Entry 5NMF (X-ray diffraction, 2.89 A resolution); this record covers chains A and B of the 5 polymer chains in the assembly.

== Chain A ==
Name: HLA class I histocompatibility antigen, A-2 alpha chain
Organism: Homo sapiens
UniProt: P01892 (1A02_HUMAN); residues 1-276 here correspond to UniProt positions 25-300 (UniProt number = residue number + 24)
Chain sequence (276 residues; each row starts with the number of its first residue):
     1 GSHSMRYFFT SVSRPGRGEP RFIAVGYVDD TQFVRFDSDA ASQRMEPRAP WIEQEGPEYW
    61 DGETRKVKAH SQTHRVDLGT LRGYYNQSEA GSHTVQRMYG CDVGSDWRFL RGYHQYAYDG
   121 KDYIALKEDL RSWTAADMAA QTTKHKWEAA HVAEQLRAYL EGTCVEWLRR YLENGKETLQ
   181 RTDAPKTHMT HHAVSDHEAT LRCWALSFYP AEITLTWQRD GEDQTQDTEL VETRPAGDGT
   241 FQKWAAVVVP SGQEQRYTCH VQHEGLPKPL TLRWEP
Disulfides: Cys101-Cys164, Cys203-Cys259

== Chain B ==
Name: Beta-2-microglobulin
Organism: Homo sapiens
UniProt: P61769 (B2MG_HUMAN); residues 1-99 here correspond to UniProt positions 21-119 (UniProt number = residue number + 20)
Chain sequence (100 residues; row label = number of the first residue in the row; numbering starts at 0):
     0 MIQRTPKIQV YSRHPAENGK SNFLNCYVSG FHPSDIEVDL LKNGERIEKV EHSDLSFSKD
    60 WSFYLLYYTE FTPTEKDEYA CRVNHVTLSQ PKIVKWDRDM
Unresolved in the structure: 0
Differences from the reference sequence: initiating methionine (0)
Disulfides: Cys25-Cys80
Swiss-Prot annotation at these positions:
  - modified residue: Gln2 (Pyrrolidone carboxylic acid)
  - glycosylation: Ile1 (N-linked (Glc) (glycation) isoleucine), Lys19 (N-linked (Glc) (glycation) lysine), Lys41 (N-linked (Glc) (glycation) lysine), Lys48 (N-linked (Glc) (glycation) lysine), Lys58 (N-linked (Glc) (glycation) lysine), Lys91 (N-linked (Glc) (glycation) lysine), Lys94 (N-linked (Glc) (glycation) lysine)

== How chain A and chain B interact ==
Contacting residue pairs (55):
  Phe8(A) - Ser55(B)
  Phe8(A) - Phe56(B)
  Phe9(A) - Phe56(B)
  Thr10(A) - Leu54(B)
  Thr10(A) - Phe56(B)
  Thr10(A) - Phe62(B)
  Val12(A) - Ser33(B)
  Ile23(A) - Leu54(B)
  Val25(A) - Asp53(B)
  Val25(A) - Leu54(B)
  Tyr27(A) - Ser55(B)
  Tyr27(A) - Tyr63(B)  hydrogen bond
  Gln32(A) - Asp53(B)
  Arg35(A) - Asp53(B)  salt bridge
  Gln96(A) - His31(B)  hydrogen bond
  Gln96(A) - Phe56(B)
  Gln96(A) - Trp60(B)  hydrogen bond (side chain-backbone)
  Gln96(A) - Phe62(B)
  Arg97(A) - Phe56(B)
  Gln115(A) - Trp60(B)
  Tyr116(A) - Trp60(B)
  Ala117(A) - Trp60(B)
  Asp119(A) - Ile1(B)
  Asp119(A) - His31(B)
  Gly120(A) - Ile1(B)
  Gly120(A) - Arg3(B)
  Gly120(A) - His31(B)  hydrogen bond (backbone-side chain)
  Gly120(A) - Trp60(B)
  Lys121(A) - Ile1(B)
  Asp122(A) - Trp60(B)  hydrogen bond
  Thr190(A) - Asp98(B)  hydrogen bond
  His192(A) - Asp98(B)
  Arg202(A) - Asp98(B)  hydrogen bond (side chain-backbone)
  Arg202(A) - Met99(B)  hydrogen bond (side chain-backbone)
  Trp204(A) - Arg97(B)
  Trp204(A) - Asp98(B)  hydrogen bond
  Trp204(A) - Met99(B)
  Ser207(A) - His13(B)  hydrogen bond
  Val231(A) - Gln8(B)
  Glu232(A) - Gln8(B)  hydrogen bond (backbone-side chain)
  Glu232(A) - Ser28(B)  hydrogen bond
  Arg234(A) - Gln8(B)  hydrogen bond
  Arg234(A) - Tyr10(B)
  Arg234(A) - Tyr26(B)
  Arg234(A) - Met99(B)  hydrogen bond
  Pro235(A) - Tyr10(B)  hydrogen bond (backbone-side chain)
  Pro235(A) - Asn24(B)
  Pro235(A) - Tyr26(B)
  Ala236(A) - Arg12(B)
  Ala236(A) - Asn24(B)  hydrogen bond (backbone-side chain)
  Gly237(A) - Arg12(B)
  Gln242(A) - Tyr10(B)
  Gln242(A) - Ser11(B)
  Gln242(A) - Arg12(B)  hydrogen bond (side chain-backbone)
  Trp244(A) - Met99(B)  hydrogen bond
Interface residues without a listed pair, chain A (37 interface residues in all): Thr94, Met98, Lys186, Leu206, Thr233, Asp238
Interface residues without a listed pair, chain B (25 interface residues in all): Lys6, Pro14, Leu65

== Overview ==
Chain A and chain B form an interface of 37 and 25 residues respectively; the contacts include 18 hydrogen
bonds and 1 salt bridge. Among the polar pairs are Arg35(A)-Asp53(B), Tyr27(A)-Tyr63(B) and Gln96(A)-His31(B).
Here chain A is HLA class I histocompatibility antigen, A-2 alpha chain and chain B is Beta-2-microglobulin,
both from Homo sapiens. Entry 5NMF (868 TCR in complex with HLA A02 presenting SLYNTIATL) was determined by
X-ray diffraction (same publication as 5NMD, 5NME, 5NMG, 5NMH and 5NMK).
